Entry 3EMM (X-ray diffraction, 1.36 A resolution); this record covers chain A.

[Chain A]
Name: Uncharacterized protein At1g79260
Organism: Arabidopsis thaliana
Reference sequence: O64527 (Y1926_ARATH); residues 1-166 here = UniProt positions 1-166
Chain sequence (166 residues; numbered 1 to 166; the number before each row is that of its first residue):
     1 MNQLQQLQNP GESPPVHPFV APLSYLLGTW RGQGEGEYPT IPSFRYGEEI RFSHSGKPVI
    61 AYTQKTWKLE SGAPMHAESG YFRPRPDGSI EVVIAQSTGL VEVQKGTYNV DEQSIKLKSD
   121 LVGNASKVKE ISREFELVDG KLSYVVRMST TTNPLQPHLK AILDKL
Unresolved in the structure: 1-13
Swiss-Prot annotation at these positions:
  - motif: G28 to G34 (GXWXGXG)
  - binding site (heme b): T40, H158
Metal / ion sites: heme Fe near H158 (its only coordinating residue here)
Ligand contacts: heme (HEM): Y38, T40, I41, F44, Y46, Q64, T66, M75, H76, E78, Q96, L100, E102, K127, V128, I131, R133, V146, M148, T150, H158, L159
What the authors report for this chain:
  - heme coordination: H158
  - binding site for heme: T40, I41, F44, T66, M75, H76, L100, K127, V128, I131, V146, M148, L159

[In short]
Ligands of chain A: heme. UniProt lists heme b-binding residues T40 and H158. The paper reports a binding site
for heme at T40, I41 and F44 among others; heme coordination by H158.
Chain A is Uncharacterized protein At1g79260 (Arabidopsis thaliana); the structure, X-ray structure of protein
from Arabidopsis thaliana AT1G79260 with Bound Heme, was determined by X-ray diffraction together with 2A13
from the same study.
